Entry 8ZMB (X-ray diffraction, 2.79 A resolution); this record covers chain A.

Chain A:
Name: Brd4_human
Source organism: Homo sapiens
Reference sequence: O60885 (BRD4_HUMAN); numbering as in UniProt (aligned over 44-168)
Sequence (141 residues; row label = number of the first residue in the row):
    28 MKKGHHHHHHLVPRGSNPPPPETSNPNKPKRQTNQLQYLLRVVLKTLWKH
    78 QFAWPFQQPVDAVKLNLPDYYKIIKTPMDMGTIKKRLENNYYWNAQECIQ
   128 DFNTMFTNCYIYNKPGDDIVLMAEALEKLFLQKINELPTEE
Unresolved in the structure: 28-58, 167-168
Sequence notes: expression tag (28-43)
UniProt features mapped onto this chain:
  - site: Asn140 (Acetylated histone binding)
  - cross-link: Lys99 (Glycyl lysine isopeptide (Lys-Gly) (interchain with G-Cter in SUMO2))
  - natural variant: Asp145 (D145G: Found in a patient with a neurodevelopmental syndrome; uncertain significance)
  - mutagenesis: Asn140 (N140A: Abolishes binding to acetylated histones)
Small-molecule neighbours: A1L0Y (7-(2-(4-fluoro-2,6-dimethylphenoxy)-5-(2-hydroxypropan-2-yl)phenyl)-5-methyl-2-(2-phenyl-1H-imidazol-5-yl)furo[3,2-c]pyridin-4(5H)-one): Trp81, Pro82, Phe83, Gln85, Pro86, Val87, Asp88, Leu92, Leu94, Tyr97, Cys136, Tyr139, Asn140, Asp145, Ile146, Met149

Overview:
Bound to chain A: compound A1L0Y. UniProt lists one mutagenesis site.
Chain A is Brd4_human (Homo sapiens); the structure, Crystal Structure of the first bromodomain of human BRD4
BD1 in complex with the inhibitor Y13195, was determined by X-ray diffraction (same publication as 8Z69, 8ZM8
and 8ZMQ).
